PDB entry 5TXN | X-ray diffraction, 2.55 A resolution | chains A and T of the 4 polymer chains in the assembly

== Chain A ==
Name: HIV-1 reverse transcriptase P66 subunit
Organism: Human immunodeficiency virus type 1 group M subtype B (isolate BH10)
Notes: EC 2.7.7.49, 2.7.7.7
UniProtKB: P03366 (POL_HV1B1); residues 1-554 here correspond to UniProt positions 600-1153 (UniProt number = residue number + 599)
Chain sequence (556 residues; row label = number of the first residue in the row; numbers below 1 keep their minus sign (Met-1 is residue -1)):
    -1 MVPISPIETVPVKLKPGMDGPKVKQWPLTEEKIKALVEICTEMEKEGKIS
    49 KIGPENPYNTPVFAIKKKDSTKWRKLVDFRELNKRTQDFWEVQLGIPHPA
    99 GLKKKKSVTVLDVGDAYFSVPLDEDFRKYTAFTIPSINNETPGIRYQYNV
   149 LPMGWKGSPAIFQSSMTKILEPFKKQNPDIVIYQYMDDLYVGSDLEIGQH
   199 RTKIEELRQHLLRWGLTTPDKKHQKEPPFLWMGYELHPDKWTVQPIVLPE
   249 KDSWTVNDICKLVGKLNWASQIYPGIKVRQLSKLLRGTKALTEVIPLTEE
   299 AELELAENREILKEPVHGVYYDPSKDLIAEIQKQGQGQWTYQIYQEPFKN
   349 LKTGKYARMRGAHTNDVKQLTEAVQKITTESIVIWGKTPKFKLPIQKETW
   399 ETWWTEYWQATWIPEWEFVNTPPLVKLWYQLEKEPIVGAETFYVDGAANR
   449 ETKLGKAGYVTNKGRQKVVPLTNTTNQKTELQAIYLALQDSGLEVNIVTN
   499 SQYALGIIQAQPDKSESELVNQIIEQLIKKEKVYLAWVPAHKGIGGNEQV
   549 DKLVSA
Not modelled in the structure: -1
Sequence notes: initiating methionine (-1); expression tag (0); engineered mutation Met151 (Gln750 in P03366), Cys258 (Gln857 in P03366), Ser280 (Cys879 in P03366), Asn498 (Asp1097 in P03366)
Metal / ion sites: Mg2+ site 1: Asp110, Val111, Asp185 (together with 2'-deoxyadenosine 5'-triphosphate); Mg2+ site 2 near Asp443 (its only coordinating residue here)
Residues lining bound ligands: 2'-deoxyadenosine 5'-triphosphate (DTP): Ile63, Lys65, Lys70, Arg72, Leu74, Asp110, Val111, Gly112, Asp113, Ala114, Tyr115, Met151, Met184, Asp185, Lys220
From the paper describing this entry:
  - conformationally variable residues (side-chain flip): Arg72
  - mutagenesis - Q151M: decreased catalytic activity (citing earlier work)
  - mutagenesis - D498N: unchanged catalytic activity (citing earlier work)

== Chain T ==
Molecule: 27-nt DNA strand
Sequence (27 nucleotides; row label = number of the first residue in the row):
   701 ATGGTCGGCGCCCGAACAGGGACTGTG
Not modelled in the structure: 701, 726-727

== Interface between chain A and chain T ==
Pairs across the interface (45):
  Trp24(A) - DG703(T)  base contact
  Pro25(A) - DT702(T)  base contact
  Thr27(A) - DT702(T)  base contact
  Lys30(A) - DT702(T)  hydrogen bond to the phosphate
  Phe61(A) - DG704(T)  base contact
  Phe61(A) - DT705(T)  sugar contact
  Ala62(A) - DG704(T)  base contact
  Ile63(A) - DG704(T)  base contact
  Ile63(A) - DT705(T)  base contact
  Leu74(A) - DT705(T)  base contact
  Asp76(A) - DT705(T)  sugar contact
  Arg78(A) - DT705(T)  phosphate contact
  Arg78(A) - DC706(T)  phosphate contact
  Asn81(A) - DC706(T)  sugar contact
  Glu89(A) - DG707(T)  phosphate contact
  Glu89(A) - DG708(T)  phosphate contact
  Gln91(A) - DG708(T)  sugar contact
  Leu92(A) - DC709(T)  sugar contact
  Ile94(A) - DG708(T)  base contact
  Ile94(A) - DC709(T)  base contact
  Gly152(A) - DT705(T)  hydrogen bond to the base
  Gly152(A) - DC706(T)  sugar contact
  Trp153(A) - DC706(T)  sugar contact
  Lys154(A) - DC706(T)  phosphate contact
  Pro157(A) - DG707(T)  sugar contact
  Tyr183(A) - DG707(T)  hydrogen bond to the base
  Tyr183(A) - DG708(T)  base contact
  Asn265(A) - DC711(T)  sugar contact
  Asn265(A) - DC712(T)  phosphate contact
  Ser280(A) - DC712(T)  phosphate contact
  Ser280(A) - DC713(T)  phosphate contact
  Arg284(A) - DC713(T)  salt bridge to the phosphate
  Arg284(A) - DG714(T)  phosphate contact
  Gly285(A) - DC713(T)  phosphate contact
  Gly285(A) - DG714(T)  hydrogen bond to the phosphate
  Lys353(A) - DC712(T)  salt bridge to the phosphate
  Ala355(A) - DC712(T)  phosphate contact
  Lys374(A) - DC711(T)  phosphate contact
  Arg448(A) - DA722(T)  base contact
  Arg448(A) - DC723(T)  hydrogen bond to the base
  Arg448(A) - DT724(T)  sugar contact
  Asn474(A) - DC723(T)  sugar contact
  Gln500(A) - DG721(T)  hydrogen bond to the phosphate
  Gln500(A) - DA722(T)  hydrogen bond to the phosphate
  His539(A) - DC723(T)  phosphate contact
Interface residues without a listed pair, chain A (41 interface residues in all): Leu26, Glu29, Val75, Gly93, Met151, Lys281, Leu283, Arg356, Glu449, Gln475

== Summary ==
41 residues of chain A face 16 of chain T across their interface; the contacts include 7 hydrogen bonds and 2
salt bridges. Polar contacts include Gly152(A)-DT705(T), Tyr183(A)-DG707(T) and Arg448(A)-DC723(T). Chain A
binds 2'-deoxyadenosine 5'-triphosphate. The paper reports that Q151M of chain A reduces catalytic activity;
conformational variability at Arg72(A).
Here chain A is HIV-1 reverse transcriptase P66 subunit (Human immunodeficiency virus type 1 group M subtype B
(isolate BH10)) and chain T is a 27-nt DNA strand. Entry 5TXN (Structure of Q151M mutant HIV-1 reverse
transcriptase (RT) ternary complex with a double stranded DNA and ...) was determined by X-ray diffraction,
deposited together with 5TXL, 5TXM, 5TXO and 5TXP.
